Entry 7W9B (electron microscopy, 3.40 A resolution); this record covers chains A and D of the 4 polymer chains in the assembly.

# Chain A
Molecule: Angiotensin-converting enzyme 2
Organism: Homo sapiens
Notes: EC 3.4.17.23, 3.4.17.-
UniProtKB: Q9BYF1 (ACE2_HUMAN); residues 17-615 here = UniProt positions 17-615
Chain sequence (625 residues; each row starts with the number of its first residue; numbering starts at 0):
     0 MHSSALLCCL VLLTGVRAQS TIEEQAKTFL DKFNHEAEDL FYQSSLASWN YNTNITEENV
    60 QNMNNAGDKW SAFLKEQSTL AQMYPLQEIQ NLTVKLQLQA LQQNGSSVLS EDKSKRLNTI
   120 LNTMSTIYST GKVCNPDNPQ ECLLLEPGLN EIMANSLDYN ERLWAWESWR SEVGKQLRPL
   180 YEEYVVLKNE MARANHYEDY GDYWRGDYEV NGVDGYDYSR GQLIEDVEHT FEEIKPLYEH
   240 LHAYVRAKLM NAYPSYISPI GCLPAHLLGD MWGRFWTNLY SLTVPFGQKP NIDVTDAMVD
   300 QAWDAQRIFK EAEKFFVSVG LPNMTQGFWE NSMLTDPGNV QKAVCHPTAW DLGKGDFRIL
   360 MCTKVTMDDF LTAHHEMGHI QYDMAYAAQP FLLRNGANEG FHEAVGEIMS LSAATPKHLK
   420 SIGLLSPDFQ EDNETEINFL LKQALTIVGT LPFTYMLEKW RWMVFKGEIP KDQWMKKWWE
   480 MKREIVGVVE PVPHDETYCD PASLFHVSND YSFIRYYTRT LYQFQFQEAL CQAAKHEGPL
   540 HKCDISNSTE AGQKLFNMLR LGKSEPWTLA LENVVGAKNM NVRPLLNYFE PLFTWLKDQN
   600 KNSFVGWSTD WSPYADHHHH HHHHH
Not modelled in the structure: 0-18, 616-624
Disulfide bonds: Cys133-Cys141, Cys344-Cys361, Cys530-Cys542
Differences from the reference sequence: initiating methionine (0); expression tag (1-16, 616-624)
Swiss-Prot annotation at these positions:
  - region (Interaction with SARS-CoV spike glycoprotein): Asp30 to Tyr41, Met82 to Pro84, Lys353 to Arg357
  - active site: Glu375 (Proton acceptor), His505 (Proton donor)
  - binding site (chloride): Arg169, Trp477, Lys481
  - binding site (substrate): Arg273, His345, Pro346, Tyr515
  - binding site (Zn(2+)): His374, His378, Glu402
  - glycosylation (N-linked (GlcNAc...) asparagine): Asn53, Asn90, Asn103, Asn322, Asn432, Asn546
  - mutagenesis: Ser19 (S19P: Increases slightly the interaction with RBD domain of SARS-CoV-2 spike protein), Gln24 to Lys26 (Slightly inhibits interaction with SARS-CoV spike glycoprotein), Gln24 (Q24T: Increases slightly the interaction with RBD domain of SARS-CoV-2 spike protein), Ala25 (A25V: Increases slightly the interaction with RBD domain of SARS-CoV-2 spike protein), Thr27 (T27Y: Increases slightly the interaction with RBD domain of SARS-CoV-2 spike protein. In sACE2.v2.2; increases interaction with RBD domain of SARS-CoV-2 spike protein ...), Leu29 (L29F: Increases slightly the interaction with RBD domain of SARS-CoV-2 spike protein), Lys31 (K31D: Abolishes interaction with SARS-CoV spike glycoprotein; K31Y: Increases slightly the interaction with RBD domain of SARS-CoV-2 spike protein), Asn33 (N33D: Increases slightly the interaction with RBD domain of SARS-CoV-2 spike protein), His34 (H34A: Increases slightly the interaction with RBD domain of SARS-CoV-2 spike protein), Glu37 (E37A: No effect on interaction with SARS-CoV spike glycoprotein), Asp38 (D38A: No effect on interaction with SARS-CoV spike glycoprotein), Leu39 (L39R: Increases slightly the interaction with RBD domain of SARS-CoV-2 spike protein), 48 further mutagenesis entries in UniProt

# Chain D
Molecule: Spike glycoprotein
Organism: Severe acute respiratory syndrome coronavirus 2
UniProtKB: P0DTC2 (SPIKE_SARS2); residues 1-1206 here = UniProt positions 1-1206
Chain sequence (1261 residues; each row starts with the number of its first residue):
     1 MFVFLVLLPL VSSQCVNLRT RTQLPPAYTN SFTRGVYYPD KVFRSSVLHS TQDLFLPFFS
    61 NVTWFHAIHV SGTNGTKRFD NPVLPFNDGV YFASTEKSNI IRGWIFGTTL DSKTQSLLIV
   121 NNATNVVIKV CEFQFCNDPF LGVYYHKNNK SWMESEFGVY SSANNCTFEY VSQPFLMDLE
   181 GKQGNFKNLR EFVFKNIDGY FKIYSKHTPI NLVRDLPQGF SALEPLVDLP IGINITRFQT
   241 LLALHRSYLT PGDSSSGWTA GAAAYYVGYL QPRTFLLKYN ENGTITDAVD CALDPLSETK
   301 CTLKSFTVEK GIYQTSNFRV QPTESIVRFP NITNLCPFGE VFNATRFASV YAWNRKRISN
   361 CVADYSVLYN SASFSTFKCY GVSPTKLNDL CFTNVYADSF VIRGDEVRQI APGQTGKIAD
   421 YNYKLPDDFT GCVIAWNSNN LDSKVGGNYN YRYRLFRKSN LKPFERDIST EIYQAGSKPC
   481 NGVEGFNCYF PLQSYGFQPT NGVGYQPYRV VVLSFELLHA PATVCGPKKS TNLVKNKCVN
   541 FNFNGLTGTG VLTESNKKFL PFQQFGRDIA DTTDAVRDPQ TLEILDITPC SFGGVSVITP
   601 GTNTSNQVAV LYQGVNCTEV PVAIHADQLT PTWRVYSTGS NVFQTRAGCL IGAEHVNNSY
   661 ECDIPIGAGI CASYQTQTNS RGSASSVASQ SIIAYTMSLG AENSVAYSNN SIAIPTNFTI
   721 SVTTEILPVS MTKTSVDCTM YICGDSTECS NLLLQYGSFC TQLNRALTGI AVEQDKNTQE
   781 VFAQVKQIYK TPPIKDFGGF NFSQILPDPS KPSKRSFIED LLFNKVTLAD AGFIKQYGDC
   841 LGDIAARDLI CAQKFNGLTV LPPLLTDEMI AQYTSALLAG TITSGWTFGA GAALQIPFAM
   901 QMAYRFNGIG VTQNVLYENQ KLIANQFNSA IGKIQDSLSS TASALGKLQN VVNQNAQALN
   961 TLVKQLSSNF GAISSVLNDI LSRLDPPEAE VQIDRLITGR LQSLQTYVTQ QLIRAAEIRA
  1021 SANLAATKMS ECVLGQSKRV DFCGKGYHLM SFPQSAPHGV VFLHVTYVPA QEKNFTTAPA
  1081 ICHDGKAHFP REGVFVSNGT HWFVTQRNFY EPQIITTDNT FVSGNCDVVI GIVNNTVYDP
  1141 LQPELDSFKE ELDKYFKNHT SPDVDLGDIS GINASVVNIQ KEIDRLNEVA KNLNESLIDL
  1201 QELGKYEQGS GYIPEAPRDG QAYVRKDGEW VLLSTFLENL YFQGDYKDDD DKHHHHHHHH
  1261 H
Not modelled in the structure: 1-13, 70-76, 156-157, 248-254, 621-640, 677-688, 828-853, 1148-1261
Disulfide bonds: Cys131-Cys166, Cys291-Cys301, Cys336-Cys361, Cys379-Cys432, Cys391-Cys525, Cys480-Cys488, Cys538-Cys590, Cys617-Cys649, Cys662-Cys671, Cys738-Cys760, Cys743-Cys749, Cys1032-Cys1043, Cys1082-Cys1126
Differences from the reference sequence: variant Arg19 (Thr in P0DTC2), Gly158 (Arg in P0DTC2), Arg452 (Leu in P0DTC2), Lys478 (Thr in P0DTC2), Gly614 (Asp in P0DTC2), Arg681 (Pro in P0DTC2), Asn950 (Asp in P0DTC2); conflict Gly682 (Arg in P0DTC2), Ser683 (Arg in P0DTC2), Ser685 (Arg in P0DTC2), Pro986 (Lys in P0DTC2), Pro987 (Val in P0DTC2); expression tag (1207-1261)
Swiss-Prot annotation at these positions:
  - region: Asn280 to Cys301 (Putative superantigen), Arg403 to Asp405 (Integrin-binding motif), Asn448 to Tyr451, Tyr453 to Phe456 (Immunodominant HLA epitope recognized by the CD8+), Ser816 to Tyr837 (Fusion peptide 1), Lys835 to Phe855 (Fusion peptide 2), Asp1163 to Glu1202 (Heptad repeat 2)
  - site: Arg815, Ser816 (Cleavage)
  - glycosylation: Asn17 (N-linked (GlcNAc...) (complex) asparagine), Asn61 (N-linked (GlcNAc...) (hybrid) asparagine), Asn74 (N-linked (GlcNAc...) (complex) asparagine), Asn122 (N-linked (GlcNAc...) (hybrid) asparagine), Asn149 (N-linked (GlcNAc...) (complex) asparagine), Asn165 (N-linked (GlcNAc...) (complex) asparagine), Asn234 (N-linked (GlcNAc...) (high mannose) asparagine), Asn282 (N-linked (GlcNAc...) (complex) asparagine), Thr323 (O-linked (GalNAc) threonine), Ser325 (O-linked (HexNAc...) serine), Asn331 (N-linked (GlcNAc...) (complex) asparagine), Asn343 (N-linked (GlcNAc...) (complex) asparagine), Asn603 (N-linked (GlcNAc...) (hybrid) asparagine), Asn616 (N-linked (GlcNAc...) (complex) asparagine), Asn657 (N-linked (GlcNAc...) (complex) asparagine), Thr676 (O-linked (GlcNAc...) threonine), Thr678 (O-linked (GlcNAc...) threonine), Asn709 (N-linked (GlcNAc...) (high mannose) asparagine), Asn717 (N-linked (GlcNAc...) (hybrid) asparagine), Asn801 (N-linked (GlcNAc...) (hybrid) asparagine) and 6 more in UniProt
  - natural variant: Leu5 (L5F: In strain: Iota/B.1.526), Ser13 (S13I: In strain: Epsilon/B.1.427/B.1.429), Leu18 (L18F: In strain: Beta/B.1.351, Gamma/P.1 and 1 more), Arg19 (T19R: In strain: Delta/B.1.617.2, Omicron/BA.2 and 4 more; this construct carries the variant), Thr20 (T20N: In strain: Gamma/P.1), Leu24 to Ala27 (sequence variant, change not given here; In strain: Omicron/BA.2, Omicron/BA.2.12.1 and 6 more), Pro26 (P26S: In strain: Gamma/P.1), Gln52 (Q52H: In strain: Omicron/EG.5.1), Ala67 (A67V: In strain: Eta/B.1.525, Omicron/BA.1), His69 to Val70 (deletion: In strain: Alpha/B.1.1.7, Eta/B.1.525 and 5 more), Gly75 (G75V: In strain: Lambda/C.37), Thr76 (T76I: In strain: Lambda/C.37), 80 further natural variant entries in UniProt
  - mutagenesis: His69 to Val70 (Increased incorporation of cleaved spike into virions), Asn121 (N121Q: Partial loss of biliverdin affinity), Arg190 (R190K: Partial loss of biliverdin affinity), Asn234 (N234Q: Increased resistance to neutralizing antibodies), Asn331 (N331Q: Reduced viral infectivity), Asn343 (N343Q: Reduced viral infectivity), Tyr453 (Y453F: Decreased HLA binding to NF9 epitope. Increased binding affinity to human ACE2), Ala475 (A475V: Increased resistance to neutralizing antibodies), Val483 (V483A: Increased resistance to neutralizing antibodies), Glu484 (E484D: Increased replication in human TMEM106B overexpressing cells), Phe490 (F490L: Increased resistance to neutralizing antibodies and human covalescent sera neutralization), Gln493 (Q493N: Reduced host ACE2-binding affinity in vitro; Q493Y: Reduced host ACE2-binding affinity in vitro), 8 further mutagenesis entries in UniProt

# How chain A and chain D interact
Pairs across the interface (19; chain A residue first):
  Ser19(A) - Ala475(D)  hydrogen bond (backbone-backbone)
  Ile21(A) - Phe486(D)  hydrophobic
  Glu23(A) - Tyr473(D)  hydrogen bond
  Glu23(A) - Ala475(D)
  Gln24(A) - Phe486(D)
  Gln24(A) - Asn487(D)
  Thr27(A) - Phe456(D)
  Thr27(A) - Tyr489(D)
  Asp30(A) - Phe456(D)
  Lys31(A) - Glu484(D)  salt bridge
  Lys31(A) - Tyr489(D)
  His34(A) - Tyr453(D)
  His34(A) - Gln493(D)
  His34(A) - Ser494(D)  hydrogen bond (side chain-backbone)
  Met82(A) - Phe486(D)
  Lys353(A) - Asn501(D)
  Lys353(A) - Gly502(D)  hydrogen bond (backbone-backbone)
  Lys353(A) - Tyr505(D)
  Asp355(A) - Thr500(D)
Also at the interface, not in a pair above, chain A (20 interface residues in all): Thr20, Lys26, Glu37, Leu79, Gly352, Gly354, Arg357, Ala386, Arg393
Also at the interface, not in a pair above, chain D (17 interface residues in all): Lys417, Gly485, Gly496

# Summary
20 residues of chain A face 17 of chain D across their interface; the contacts include 4 hydrogen bonds and 1
salt bridge. Polar contacts include Lys31(A)-Glu484(D), Glu23(A)-Tyr473(D) and His34(A)-Ser494(D).
Here chain A is Angiotensin-converting enzyme 2 (Homo sapiens) and chain D is Spike glycoprotein (Severe acute
respiratory syndrome coronavirus 2). Entry 7W9B (SARS-CoV-2 Delta S-ACE2-C2b) was determined by electron
microscopy, deposited together with 7W98, 7W99, 7W9C, 7W9E, 7W9F and 7W9I.
